1T08 - chains A and B of the 3 polymer chains in the assembly; structure by X-ray diffraction, 2.10 A resolution.

[Chain A]
Protein: Beta-catenin
Source organism: Homo sapiens
Notes: fragment: armadillo repeat (RESIDUES 146-664)
Reference sequence: P35222 (CTNB1_HUMAN); residues 146-664 here = UniProt positions 146-664
Amino-acid sequence (519 residues; row label = number of the first residue in the row):
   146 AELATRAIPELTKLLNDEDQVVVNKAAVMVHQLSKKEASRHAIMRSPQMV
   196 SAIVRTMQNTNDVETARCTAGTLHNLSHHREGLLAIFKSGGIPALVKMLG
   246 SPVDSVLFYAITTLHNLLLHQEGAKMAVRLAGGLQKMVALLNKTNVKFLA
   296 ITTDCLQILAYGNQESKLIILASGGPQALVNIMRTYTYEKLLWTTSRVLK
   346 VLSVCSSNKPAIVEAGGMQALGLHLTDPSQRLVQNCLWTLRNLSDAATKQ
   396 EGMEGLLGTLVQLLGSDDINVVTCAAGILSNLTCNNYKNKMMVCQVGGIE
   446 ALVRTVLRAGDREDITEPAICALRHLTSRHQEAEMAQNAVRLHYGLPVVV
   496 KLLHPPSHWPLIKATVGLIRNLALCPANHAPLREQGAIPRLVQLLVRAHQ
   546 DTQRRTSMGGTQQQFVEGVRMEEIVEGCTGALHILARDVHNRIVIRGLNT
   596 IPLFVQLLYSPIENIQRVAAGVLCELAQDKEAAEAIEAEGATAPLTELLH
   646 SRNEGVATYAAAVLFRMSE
Disordered / not traced: 550-558
UniProt features mapped onto this chain:
  - region: Leu-156 to Leu-178 (Interaction with BCL9)
  - modified residue: Ser-191 (Phosphoserine), Ser-246 (Phosphoserine), Tyr-331 (Phosphotyrosine), Tyr-333 (Phosphotyrosine), Ser-552 (Phosphoserine), Thr-556 (Microbial infection: Phosphothreonine), Cys-619 (S-nitrosocysteine)

[Chain B]
Protein: Beta-catenin-interacting protein 1
Source organism: Homo sapiens
Notes: fragment: helical domain (RESIDUES 8-53)
Reference sequence: Q9NSA3 (CNBP1_HUMAN); residues 8-53 here = UniProt positions 8-53
Amino-acid sequence (46 residues; row label = number of the first residue in the row):
     8 GKSPEEMYIQQKVRVLLMLRKMGSNLTASEEEFLRTYAGVVNSQLS

[Interface between chain A and chain B]
Pairs across the interface (23):
  Arg-582(A) / Gly-30(B)
  Glu-620(A) / Ser-31(B)  hydrogen bond
  Gln-623(A) / Thr-34(B)
  Lys-625(A) / Ser-36(B)
  Glu-649(A) / Met-25(B)
  Thr-653(A) / Val-22(B)
  Thr-653(A) / Met-25(B)
  Thr-653(A) / Leu-26(B)
  Thr-653(A) / Met-29(B)
  Tyr-654(A) / Met-29(B)  hydrophobic
  Ala-656(A) / Val-22(B)  hydrophobic
  Ala-657(A) / Val-22(B)
  Phe-660(A) / Tyr-15(B)
  Phe-660(A) / Lys-19(B)
  Phe-660(A) / Val-22(B)  hydrophobic
  Arg-661(A) / Leu-26(B)
  Arg-661(A) / Asn-32(B)  hydrogen bond (side chain-backbone)
  Arg-661(A) / Leu-33(B)
  Arg-661(A) / Glu-37(B)  salt bridge
  Ser-663(A) / Tyr-15(B)
  Glu-664(A) / Lys-19(B)  salt bridge
  Glu-664(A) / Thr-34(B)
  Glu-664(A) / Ser-36(B)  hydrogen bond
Also at the interface, not in a pair above, chain A (15 interface residues in all): Cys-619, Gly-650
Also at the interface, not in a pair above, chain B (14 interface residues in all): Gln-18

[In short]
15 residues of chain A and 14 residues of chain B are in contact; the contacts include 3 hydrogen bonds and 2
salt bridges. Polar pairs include Arg-661(A)/Glu-37(B), Glu-664(A)/Lys-19(B) and Glu-620(A)/Ser-31(B).
Here chain A is Beta-catenin and chain B is Beta-catenin-interacting protein 1, both from Homo sapiens. Entry
1T08 (Crystal structure of beta-catenin/ICAT helical domain/unphosphorylated APC R3) was determined by X-ray
diffraction together with 1V18 from the same study.
